PDB entry 1SMI | X-ray diffraction, 2.00 A resolution | chain A

Chain A:
Molecule: Bifunctional P-450:NADPH-P450 reductase
Source organism: Bacillus megaterium
Notes: EC 1.14.14.1; fragment: cytochrome P450 102
Reference sequence: P14779 (CPXB_BACME); residues 1-471 here = UniProt positions 1-471
Chain sequence (471 residues; row label = number of the first residue in the row):
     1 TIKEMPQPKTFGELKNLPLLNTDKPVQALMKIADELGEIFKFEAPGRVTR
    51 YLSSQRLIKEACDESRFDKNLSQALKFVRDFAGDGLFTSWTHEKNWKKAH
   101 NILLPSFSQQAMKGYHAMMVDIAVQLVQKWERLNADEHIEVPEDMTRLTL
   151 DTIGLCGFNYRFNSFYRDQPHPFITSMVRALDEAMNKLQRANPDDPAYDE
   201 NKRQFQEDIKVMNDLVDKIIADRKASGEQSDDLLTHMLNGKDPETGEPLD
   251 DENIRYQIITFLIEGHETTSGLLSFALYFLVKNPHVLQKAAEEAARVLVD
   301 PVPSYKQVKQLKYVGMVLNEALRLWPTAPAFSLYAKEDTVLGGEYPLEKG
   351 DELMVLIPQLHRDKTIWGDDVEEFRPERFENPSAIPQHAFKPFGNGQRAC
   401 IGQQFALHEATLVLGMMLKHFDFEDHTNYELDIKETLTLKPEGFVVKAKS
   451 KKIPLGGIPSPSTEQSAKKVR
Unresolved in the structure: 108, 193-203, 226-230, 457-471
Differences from the reference sequence: engineered mutation Glu264 (Ala in P14779)
Ion coordination: heme Fe: Glu264, Cys400
Ligand contacts: heme (HEM): Lys69, Leu75, Leu86, Phe87, Trp96, Phe107, Ile153, Thr260, Phe261, Glu264, Gly265, Thr268, Thr269, Leu272, Leu322, Thr327, Ala328, Phe331, Pro392, Phe393, Gly394, Arg398, Ala399, Cys400, Ile401, Gly402, Phe405, Ala406
Curated features (UniProtKB/Swiss-Prot):
  - site: Thr269 (Important for catalytic activity)
  - mutagenesis: Thr269 (T269A: Contrary to wild-type, significant decrease in the formation of the high-spin complex via substrate binding, and decreased substrate-induced reduction potential shift with saturating ...)

Summary:
Ligands of chain A: heme. Glu264 and Cys400 form the heme Fe site. From UniProt: one mutagenesis site.
Chain A is Bifunctional P-450:NADPH-P450 reductase (Bacillus megaterium); the structure, A single mutation of
P450 BM3 induces the conformational rearrangement seen upon substrate-binding in wild-type enzyme, was
determined by X-ray diffraction (same publication as 1SMJ).
